2NTI - chains E and F of the 3 polymer chains in the assembly; structure by X-ray diffraction, 2.50 A resolution.

== Chain E ==
Name: DNA polymerase sliding clamp C
Organism: Sulfolobus solfataricus
UniProtKB: Q97Z84 (PCNA3_SULSO); residues 2-246 here correspond to UniProt positions 1-245 (UniProt number = residue number - 1)
Sequence (246 residues; row label = number of the first residue in the row):
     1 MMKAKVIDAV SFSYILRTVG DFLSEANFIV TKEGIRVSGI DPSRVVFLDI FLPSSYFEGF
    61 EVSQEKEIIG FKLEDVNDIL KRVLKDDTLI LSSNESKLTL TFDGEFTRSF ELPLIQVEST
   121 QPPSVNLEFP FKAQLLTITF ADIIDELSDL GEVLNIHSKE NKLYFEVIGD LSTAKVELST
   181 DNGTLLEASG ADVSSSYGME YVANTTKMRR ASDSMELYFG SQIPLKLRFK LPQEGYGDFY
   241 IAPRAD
Disordered / not traced: 124-125
Differences from the reference sequence: initiating methionine (1)

== Chain F ==
Name: DNA polymerase sliding clamp A
Organism: Sulfolobus solfataricus
UniProtKB: P57765 (PCNA1_SULSO); residue numbers follow UniProt; this construct covers 1-244
Sequence (244 residues; numbered 1 to 244; the number before each row is that of its first residue):
     1 MKVVYDDVRV LKDIIQALAR LVDEAVLKFK QDSVELVALD RAHISLISVN LPREMFKEYD
    61 VNDEFKFGFN TQYLMKILKV AKRKEAIEIA SESPDSVIIN IIGSTNREFN VRNLEVSEQE
   121 IPEINLQFDI SATISSDGFK SAISEVSTVT DNVVVEGHED RILIKAEGES EVEVEFSKDT
   181 GGLQDLEFSK ESKNSYSAEY LDDVLSLTKL SDYVKISFGN QKPLQLFFNM EGGGKVTYLL
   241 APKV

== Chain E / chain F interface ==
Contacting residue pairs (22):
  I143(E) - T105(F)
  E146(E) - V80(F)
  E146(E) - R107(F)  salt bridge
  D149(E) - K76(F)
  L150(E) - K76(F)
  L150(E) - F109(F)  hydrophobic
  L171(E) - N110(F)
  L171(E) - V111(F)
  L171(E) - R112(F)  hydrogen bond (backbone-backbone)
  L171(E) - L114(F)  hydrophobic
  S172(E) - Y73(F)  hydrogen bond
  S172(E) - N110(F)
  T173(E) - E108(F)
  T173(E) - F109(F)
  T173(E) - N110(F)  hydrogen bond (backbone-backbone)
  A174(E) - E108(F)
  A174(E) - F109(F)  hydrophobic
  K175(E) - N106(F)
  K175(E) - R107(F)
  K175(E) - E108(F)  hydrogen bond (backbone-backbone)
  V176(E) - N106(F)
  T184(E) - T105(F)
Other interface residues (no listed pair), chain E (13 interface residues in all): T139, E177
Other interface residues (no listed pair), chain F (13 interface residues in all): S104

== In short ==
Chain E and chain F each contribute 13 residues to their interface, with 4 hydrogen bonds and 1 salt bridge.
Polar contacts include E146(E)-R107(F), S172(E)-Y73(F) and L171(E)-R112(F).
Chain E is DNA polymerase sliding clamp C and chain F is DNA polymerase sliding clamp A, both from Sulfolobus
solfataricus; the structure, Crystal structure of PCNA123 heterotrimer, was determined by X-ray diffraction
(same publication as 2IO4 and 2IJX).
